7CWS - chains N and O of the 15 polymer chains in the assembly; structure by electron microscopy, 3.40 A resolution.

== Chain N ==
Molecule: Heavy Chain of FC05 Fab
From: Homo sapiens
Notes: antibody fragment or engineered binder
Sequence (120 residues; row label = number of the first residue in the row):
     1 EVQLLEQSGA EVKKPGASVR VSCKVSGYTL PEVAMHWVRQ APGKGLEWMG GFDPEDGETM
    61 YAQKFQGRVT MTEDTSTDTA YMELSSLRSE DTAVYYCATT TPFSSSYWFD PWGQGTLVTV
Disulfide bonds: C23-C97

== Chain O ==
Molecule: Spike glycoprotein
From: Severe acute respiratory syndrome coronavirus 2
UniProt: P0DTC2 (SPIKE_SARS2); numbering as in UniProt (aligned over 14-1147)
Sequence (1134 residues; each row starts with the number of its first residue):
    14 QCVNLTTRTQ LPPAYTNSFT RGVYYPDKVF RSSVLHSTQD LFLPFFSNVT WFHAIHVSGT
    74 NGTKRFDNPV LPFNDGVYFA STEKSNIIRG WIFGTTLDSK TQSLLIVNNA TNVVIKVCEF
   134 QFCNDPFLGV YYHKNNKSWM ESEFRVYSSA NNCTFEYVSQ PFLMDLEGKQ GNFKNLREFV
   194 FKNIDGYFKI YSKHTPINLV RDLPQGFSAL EPLVDLPIGI NITRFQTLLA LHRSYLTPGD
   254 SSSGWTAGAA AYYVGYLQPR TFLLKYNENG TITDAVDCAL DPLSETKCTL KSFTVEKGIY
   314 QTSNFRVQPT ESIVRFPNIT NLCPFGEVFN ATRFASVYAW NRKRISNCVA DYSVLYNSAS
   374 FSTFKCYGVS PTKLNDLCFT NVYADSFVIR GDEVRQIAPG QTGKIADYNY KLPDDFTGCV
   434 IAWNSNNLDS KVGGNYNYLY RLFRKSNLKP FERDISTEIY QAGSTPCNGV EGFNCYFPLQ
   494 SYGFQPTNGV GYQPYRVVVL SFELLHAPAT VCGPKKSTNL VKNKCVNFNF NGLTGTGVLT
   554 ESNKKFLPFQ QFGRDIADTT DAVRDPQTLE ILDITPCSFG GVSVITPGTN TSNQVAVLYQ
   614 DVNCTEVPVA IHADQLTPTW RVYSTGSNVF QTRAGCLIGA EHVNNSYECD IPIGAGICAS
   674 YQTQTNSPRR ARSVASQSII AYTMSLGAEN SVAYSNNSIA IPTNFTISVT TEILPVSMTK
   734 TSVDCTMYIC GDSTECSNLL LQYGSFCTQL NRALTGIAVE QDKNTQEVFA QVKQIYKTPP
   794 IKDFGGFNFS QILPDPSKPS KRSFIEDLLF NKVTLADAGF IKQYGDCLGD IAARDLICAQ
   854 KFNGLTVLPP LLTDEMIAQY TSALLAGTIT SGWTFGAGAA LQIPFAMQMA YRFNGIGVTQ
   914 NVLYENQKLI ANQFNSAIGK IQDSLSSTAS ALGKLQDVVN QNAQALNTLV KQLSSNFGAI
   974 SSVLNDILSR LDKVEAEVQI DRLITGRLQS LQTYVTQQLI RAAEIRASAN LAATKMSECV
  1034 LGQSKRVDFC GKGYHLMSFP QSAPHGVVFL HVTYVPAQEK NFTTAPAICH DGKAHFPREG
  1094 VFVSNGTHWF VTQRNFYEPQ IITTDNTFVS GNCDVVIGIV NNTVYDPLQP ELDS
Not modelled in the structure: 252-255, 445-446, 621-640, 677-688, 828-847
Disulfide bonds: C15-C136, C131-C166, C291-C301, C336-C361, C379-C432, C480-C488, C617-C649, C662-C671, C738-C760, C743-C749, C1032-C1043, C1082-C1126
Glycans and other covalent adducts: N-acetylglucosamine (NAG) linked to N234, N603, N616, N657, N709, N717, N801, N1074, N1098, N1134
Curated features (UniProtKB/Swiss-Prot):
  - region: N280 to C301 (Putative superantigen), R403 to D405 (Integrin-binding motif), N448 to F456 (Immunodominant HLA epitope recognized by the CD8+), P681 to A684 (Putative superantigen), S816 to Y837 (Fusion peptide 1), K835 to F855 (Fusion peptide 2)
  - site (Cleavage): R685, S686, R815, S816
  - glycosylation: N17 (N-linked (GlcNAc...) (complex) asparagine), N61 (N-linked (GlcNAc...) (hybrid) asparagine), N74 (N-linked (GlcNAc...) (complex) asparagine), N122 (N-linked (GlcNAc...) (hybrid) asparagine), N149 (N-linked (GlcNAc...) (complex) asparagine), N165 (N-linked (GlcNAc...) (complex) asparagine), N234 (N-linked (GlcNAc...) (high mannose) asparagine), N282 (N-linked (GlcNAc...) (complex) asparagine), T323 (O-linked (GalNAc) threonine), S325 (O-linked (HexNAc...) serine), N331 (N-linked (GlcNAc...) (complex) asparagine), N343 (N-linked (GlcNAc...) (complex) asparagine), N603 (N-linked (GlcNAc...) (hybrid) asparagine), N616 (N-linked (GlcNAc...) (complex) asparagine), N657 (N-linked (GlcNAc...) (complex) asparagine), T676 (O-linked (GlcNAc...) threonine), T678 (O-linked (GlcNAc...) threonine), N709 (N-linked (GlcNAc...) (high mannose) asparagine), N717 (N-linked (GlcNAc...) (hybrid) asparagine), N801 (N-linked (GlcNAc...) (hybrid) asparagine) and 3 more in UniProt
  - natural variant: L18 (L18F: In strain: Beta/B.1.351, Gamma/P.1 and 1 more), T19 (T19I: In strain: Omicron/BQ.1.1, Omicron/XBB.1.5 and 1 more; T19R: In strain: Delta/B.1.617.2, Omicron/BA.2 and 4 more), T20 (T20N: In strain: Gamma/P.1), L24 to A27 (sequence variant, change not given here; In strain: Omicron/BA.2, Omicron/BA.2.12.1 and 6 more), P26 (P26S: In strain: Gamma/P.1), Q52 (Q52H: In strain: Omicron/EG.5.1), A67 (A67V: In strain: Eta/B.1.525, Omicron/BA.1), H69 to V70 (deletion: In strain: Alpha/B.1.1.7, Eta/B.1.525 and 5 more), G75 (G75V: In strain: Lambda/C.37), T76 (T76I: In strain: Lambda/C.37), D80 (D80A: In strain: Beta/B.1.351), V83 (V83A: In strain: Omicron/XBB.1.5, Omicron/EG.5.1), 79 further natural variant entries in UniProt
  - mutagenesis: H69 to V70 (Increased incorporation of cleaved spike into virions), N121 (N121Q: Partial loss of biliverdin affinity), R190 (R190K: Partial loss of biliverdin affinity), N234 (N234Q: Increased resistance to neutralizing antibodies), N331 (N331Q: Reduced viral infectivity), N343 (N343Q: Reduced viral infectivity), L452 (L452R: Increased resistance to neutralizing antibodies. Decreases HLA binding to NF9 epitope. Increased binding affinity to human ACE2), Y453 (Y453F: Decreased HLA binding to NF9 epitope. Increased binding affinity to human ACE2), A475 (A475V: Increased resistance to neutralizing antibodies), V483 (V483A: Increased resistance to neutralizing antibodies), E484 (E484D: Increased replication in human TMEM106B overexpressing cells), F490 (F490L: Increased resistance to neutralizing antibodies and human covalescent sera neutralization), 15 further mutagenesis entries in UniProt

== Interface between chain N and chain O ==
Pairs across the interface - 24 pairs, chain N then chain O:
  E1(N) - L249(O)
  E1(N) - S256(O)
  G27(N) - R246(O)  hydrogen bond (backbone-side chain)
  G27(N) - S256(O)
  Y28(N) - R246(O)
  Y28(N) - S247(O)  hydrogen bond (side chain-backbone)
  Y28(N) - Y248(O)
  Y28(N) - S256(O)
  P31(N) - Y145(O)
  P31(N) - H146(O)
  P31(N) - K147(O)
  E32(N) - Y144(O)
  E32(N) - Y145(O)
  E32(N) - R246(O)  salt bridge
  E32(N) - Y248(O)  hydrogen bond (backbone-side chain)
  V33(N) - K147(O)
  A34(N) - K147(O)
  F52(N) - K147(O)
  T101(N) - Y248(O)
  P102(N) - Y145(O)  hydrophobic
  P102(N) - K147(O)
  F103(N) - Y145(O)  hydrophobic
  F103(N) - W152(O)  hydrophobic
  D110(N) - L249(O)
Other interface residues (no listed pair), chain N (14 interface residues in all): T29, M35
Other interface residues (no listed pair), chain O (11 interface residues in all): G257

== Overview ==
14 residues of chain N face 11 of chain O across their interface; the contacts include 3 hydrogen bonds and 1
salt bridge. Polar contacts include E32(N)-R246(O), G27(N)-R246(O) and Y28(N)-S247(O). Covalently linked
N-acetylglucosamine: at N234(O), N603(O), N616(O), N657(O), N709(O) and N717(O) and 4 more.
Here chain N is Heavy Chain of FC05 Fab (Homo sapiens) and chain O is Spike glycoprotein (Severe acute
respiratory syndrome coronavirus 2). Entry 7CWS (SARS-CoV-2 Spike Proteins Trimer in Complex with FC05 and
H014 Fabs Cocktail) was determined by electron microscopy (same publication as 7CWT and 7CWU).
